2EZ5 - chains W and P; structure by solution NMR.

[Chain W]
Molecule: E3 ubiquitin-protein ligase NEDD4
Organism: Drosophila melanogaster
Notes: EC 6.3.2.-; fragment: WW3* domain
UniProtKB: Q9VVI3 (NEDD4_DROME); numbering as in UniProt (aligned over 526-566)
Chain sequence (46 residues; row label = number of the first residue in the row):
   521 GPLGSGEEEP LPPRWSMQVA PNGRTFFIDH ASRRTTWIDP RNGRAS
Construct notes: cloning artifact (521-525)
Reported in the primary citation:
  - contacts within the chain: Trp535-Pro560 (hydrophobic contact)
  - specificity-determining residues: Ala540, Pro541, Asn542

[Chain P]
Molecule: Commissureless LPSY Peptide
UniProtKB: Q24139 (COMM_DROME); residue numbers follow UniProt; this construct covers 227-237
Chain sequence (11 residues; each row starts with the number of its first residue):
   227 TGLPSYDEAL H
UniProt features mapped onto this chain:
  - region: Thr227 to His237 (Interaction with Nedd4)
  - motif: Leu229 to Tyr232 (PY-motif 2)

[Interface between chain W and chain P]
Residue-residue contacts (18; chain W residue first):
  Gln538(W) with Ala235(P)
  Ala540(W) with Pro230(P)
  Asn542(W) with Thr227(P)
  Phe546(W) with Leu229(P); Pro230(P); Ala235(P)
  Ile548(W) with Tyr232(P)
  Asp549(W) with Tyr232(P)
  Arg553(W) with Tyr232(P)
  Arg554(W) with Tyr232(P)
  Thr555(W) with Leu229(P); Pro230(P); Ser231(P); Tyr232(P)
  Thr556(W) with Leu229(P)
  Trp557(W) with Thr227(P); Gly228(P); Leu229(P)
Interface residues without a listed pair, chain W (12 interface residues in all): Pro541
Interface residues without a listed pair, chain P (8 interface residues in all): Leu236
The authors on this interface:
  - residue pairs: Gln538(W)-Ala235(P), Asn542(W)-Thr227(P) (backbone contact), Phe546(W)-Pro230(P), Phe546(W)-Ala235(P), Ile548(W)-Tyr232(P), Arg553(W)-Tyr232(P), Thr555(W)-Pro230(P), Trp557(W)-Leu229(P), Trp557(W)-Thr227(P)
  - interface residues, chain W: Gln538(W), Ala540(W), Pro541(W), Asn542(W), Phe546(W), Ile548(W), Arg553(W), Arg554(W), Thr555(W), Trp557(W)

[In short]
12 residues of chain W and 8 residues of chain P are in contact. The paper describes contacts between
Gln538(W) and Ala235(P), Phe546(W) and Pro230(P) and Phe546(W) and Ala235(P) among others; a backbone contact
between Asn542(W) and Thr227(P). The paper reports interface residues Gln538(W), Ala540(W) and Pro541(W) among
others; specificity determinants Ala540(W), Pro541(W) and Asn542(W).
Here chain W is E3 ubiquitin-protein ligase NEDD4 (Drosophila melanogaster) and chain P is Commissureless LPSY
Peptide. Entry 2EZ5 (Solution Structure of the dNedd4 WW3* Domain- Comm LPSY Peptide Complex) was determined
by solution NMR.
